PDB entry 8GPG | electron microscopy, 4.10 A resolution (low resolution: residue-level contacts below are approximate; hydrogen-bond / salt-bridge calls are withheld) | chains Y and Z of the 9 polymer chains in the assembly

Chain Y (and Z):
Name: HIV-1 Env X18 UFO
Organism: Human immunodeficiency virus 1
Notes: chain Z of this document is another copy of the same molecule, construct and numbering; everything in this record applies to it too
Sequence (622 residues; row label = number of the first residue in the row; note: 66 numbers in that range are skipped by the numbering (no residue carries them; nothing is unmodelled there); a row labelled like 306A-306Z holds insertion residues (306A, then the next letters in order)):
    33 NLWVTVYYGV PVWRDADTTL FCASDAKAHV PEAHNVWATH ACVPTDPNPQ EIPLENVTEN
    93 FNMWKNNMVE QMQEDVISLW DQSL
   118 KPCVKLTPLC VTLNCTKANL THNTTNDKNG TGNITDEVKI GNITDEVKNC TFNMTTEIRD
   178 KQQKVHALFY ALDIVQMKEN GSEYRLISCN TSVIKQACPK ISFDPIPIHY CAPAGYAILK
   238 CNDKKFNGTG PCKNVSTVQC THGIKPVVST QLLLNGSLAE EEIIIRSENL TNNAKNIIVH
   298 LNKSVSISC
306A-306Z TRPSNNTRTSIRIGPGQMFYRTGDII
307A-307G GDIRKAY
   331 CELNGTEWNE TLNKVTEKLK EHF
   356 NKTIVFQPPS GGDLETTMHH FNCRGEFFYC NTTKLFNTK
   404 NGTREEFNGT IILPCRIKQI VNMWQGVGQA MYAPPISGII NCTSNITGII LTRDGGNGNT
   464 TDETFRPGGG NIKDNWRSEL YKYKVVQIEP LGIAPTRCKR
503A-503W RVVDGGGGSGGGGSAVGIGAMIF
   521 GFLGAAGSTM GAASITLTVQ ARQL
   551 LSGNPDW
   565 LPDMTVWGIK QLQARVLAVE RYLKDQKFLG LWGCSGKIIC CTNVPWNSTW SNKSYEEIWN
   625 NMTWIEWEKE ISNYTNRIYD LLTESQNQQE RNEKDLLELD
Unresolved in the structure: 58-72, 118-218, 306A-306Z, 307A-307G, 404-408, 421-439, 459-463, 503A-503W, 551-556, 654-664
Disulfide bonds: Cys54-Cys74, Cys228-Cys257, Cys238-Cys249, Cys306-Cys331, Cys378-Cys445, Cys385-Cys418, Cys598-Cys604
Covalently attached groups: glycan linked to Asn88; N-acetylglucosamine (NAG) linked to Asn244, Asn251, Asn272, Asn339, Asn386, Asn444, Asn448, Asn611, Asn625
What the authors report for this chain:
  - mutagenesis - N88A: unchanged binding to F6

How chain Y and chain Z interact:
Contacting residue pairs (12; chain Y residue first):
  Ile573(Y) - Leu576(Z)
  Leu576(Y) - Leu576(Z)
  Gln577(Y) - Thr569(Z)
  Gln577(Y) - Val570(Z)
  Gln577(Y) - Trp571(Z)
  Val580(Y) - Val580(Z)
  Leu587(Y) - Val583(Z)
  Leu587(Y) - Leu587(Z)
  Lys588(Y) - Ala541(Z)
  Lys591(Y) - Gln540(Z)
  Lys591(Y) - Ala541(Z)
  Leu595(Y) - Gln540(Z)
Interface residues without a listed pair, chain Y (11 interface residues in all): Asp49, Gln103, Gly594
Interface residues without a listed pair, chain Z (18 interface residues in all): Val539, Arg542, Gln543, Met568, Gly572, Ile573, Arg579, Tyr586, Gly600

Overview:
11 residues of chain Y face 18 of chain Z across their interface. N-acetylglucosamine is covalently linked to
Asn244(Y), Asn251(Y), Asn272(Y), Asn339(Y), Asn386(Y) and Asn444(Y) and 3 more. From the paper: N88A of chain
Y leaves binding to F6 unchanged.
Both chains are HIV-1 Env X18 UFO (Human immunodeficiency virus 1). Entry 8GPG (HIV-1 Env X18 UFO in complex
with F6 Fab) was determined by electron microscopy (same publication as 8GP5, 8GPI, 8GPJ and 8GPK).
